7OI0 - chains L and A of the 11 polymer chains in the assembly; structure by electron microscopy, 2.76 A resolution.

# Chain L
Protein: 30S ribosomal protein S12
Source organism: Escherichia coli BW25113
Reference sequence: A0A4S5B3M5 (A0A4S5B3M5_ECOLI); residues 1-123 here correspond to UniProt positions 2-124 (UniProt number = residue number + 1)
Chain sequence (123 residues; numbered 1 to 123; the number before each row is that of its first residue):
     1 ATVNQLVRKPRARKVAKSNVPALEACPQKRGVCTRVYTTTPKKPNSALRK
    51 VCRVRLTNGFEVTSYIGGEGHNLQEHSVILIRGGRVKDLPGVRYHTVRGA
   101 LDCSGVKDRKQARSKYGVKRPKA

# Chain A
Molecule: 16S rRNA
Source organism: Escherichia coli BW25113
Sequence (1542 nucleotides; each row starts with the number of its first residue):
     1 AAAUUGAAGAGUUUGAUCAUGGCUCAGAUUGAACGCUGGCGGCAGGCCUA
    51 ACACAUGCAAGUCGAACGGUAACAGGAAGAAGCUUGCUUCUUUGCUGACG
   101 AGUGGCGGACGGGUGAGUAAUGUCUGGGAAACUGCCUGAUGGAGGGGGAU
   151 AACUACUGGAAACGGUAGCUAAUACCGCAUAACGUCGCAAGACCAAAGAG
   201 GGGGACCUUCGGGCCUCUUGCCAUCGGAUGUGCCCAGAUGGGAUUAGCUA
   251 GUAGGUGGGGUAACGGCUCACCUAGGCGACGAUCCCUAGCUGGUCUGAGA
   301 GGAUGACCAGCCACACUGGAACUGAGACACGGUCCAGACUCCUACGGGAG
   351 GCAGCAGUGGGGAAUAUUGCACAAUGGGCGCAAGCCUGAUGCAGCCAUGC
   401 CGCGUGUAUGAAGAAGGCCUUCGGGUUGUAAAGUACUUUCAGCGGGGAGG
   451 AAGGGAGUAAAGUUAAUACCUUUGCUCAUUGACGUUACCCGCAGAAGAAG
   501 CACCGGCUAACUCCGUGCCAGCAGCCGCGGUAAUACGGAGGGUGCAAGCG
   551 UUAAUCGGAAUUACUGGGCGUAAAGCGCACGCAGGCGGUUUGUUAAGUCA
   601 GAUGUGAAAUCCCCGGGCUCAACCUGGGAACUGCAUCUGAUACUGGCAAG
   651 CUUGAGUCUCGUAGAGGGGGGUAGAAUUCCAGGUGUAGCGGUGAAAUGCG
   701 UAGAGAUCUGGAGGAAUACCGGUGGCGAAGGCGGCCCCCUGGACGAAGAC
   751 UGACGCUCAGGUGCGAAAGCGUGGGGAGCAAACAGGAUUAGAUACCCUGG
   801 UAGUCCACGCCGUAAACGAUGUCGACUUGGAGGUUGUGCCCUUGAGGCGU
   851 GGCUUCCGGAGCUAACGCGUUAAGUCGACCGCCUGGGGAGUACGGCCGCA
   901 AGGUUAAAACUCAAAUGAAUUGACGGGGGCCCGCACAAGCGGUGGAGCAU
   951 GUGGUUUAAUUCGAUGCAACGCGAAGAACCUUACCUGGUCUUGACAUCCA
  1001 CGGAAGUUUUCAGAGAUGAGAAUGUGCCUUCGGGAACCGUGAGACAGGUG
  1051 CUGCAUGGCUGUCGUCAGCUCGUGUUGUGAAAUGUUGGGUUAAGUCCCGC
  1101 AACGAGCGCAACCCUUAUCCUUUGUUGCCAGCGGUCCGGCCGGGAACUCA
  1151 AAGGAGACUGCCAGUGAUAAACUGGAGGAAGGUGGGGAUGACGUCAAGUC
  1201 AUCAUGGCCCUUACGACCAGGGCUACACACGUGCUACAAUGGCGCAUACA
  1251 AAGAGAAGCGACCUCGCGAGAGCAAGCGGACCUCAUAAAGUGCGUCGUAG
  1301 UCCGGAUUGGAGUCUGCAACUCGACUCCAUGAAGUCGGAAUCGCUAGUAA
  1351 UCGUGGAUCAGAAUGCCACGGUGAAUACGUUCCCGGGCCUUGUACACACC
  1401 GCCCGUCACACCAUGGGAGUGGGUUGCAAAAGAAGUAGGUAGCUUAACCU
  1451 UCGGGAGGGCGCUUACCACUUUGUGAUUCAUGACUGGGGUGAAGUCGUAA
  1501 CAAGGUAACCGUAGGGGAACCUGCGGUUGGAUCACCUCCUUA
Unresolved in the structure: 1-6, 930-1387, 1398-1500, 1531-1542

# How chain L and chain A interact
Pairs across the interface (121; chain L residue first):
  Ala1(L) - G567(A)  base contact
  Ala1(L) - G568(A)  hydrogen bond to the base
  Ala1(L) - C882(A)  base contact
  Thr2(L) - C880(A)  phosphate contact
  Asn4(L) - G585(A)  sugar contact
  Asn4(L) - C879(A)  phosphate contact
  Asn4(L) - C880(A)  phosphate contact
  Gln5(L) - C880(A)  base contact
  Gln5(L) - G881(A)  hydrogen bond to the base
  Gln5(L) - C882(A)  hydrogen bond to the base
  Leu6(L) - C564(A)  phosphate contact
  Arg8(L) - C880(A)  salt bridge to the phosphate
  Arg8(L) - G881(A)  salt bridge to the phosphate
  Arg11(L) - U562(A)  sugar contact
  Arg11(L) - A563(A)  hydrogen bond to the base
  Arg11(L) - C564(A)  salt bridge to the phosphate
  Arg11(L) - G567(A)  hydrogen bond to the base
  Ala12(L) - U562(A)  hydrogen bond to the sugar
  Arg13(L) - G302(A)  hydrogen bond to the sugar
  Arg13(L) - A303(A)  sugar contact
  Arg13(L) - C556(A)  salt bridge to the phosphate
  Arg13(L) - U562(A)  sugar contact
  Lys14(L) - U561(A)  phosphate contact
  Lys14(L) - U562(A)  salt bridge to the phosphate
  Lys14(L) - U884(A)  sugar contact
  Lys17(L) - G885(A)  hydrogen bond to the base
  Lys17(L) - G886(A)  hydrogen bond to the base
  Lys17(L) - C912(A)  base contact
  Asn19(L) - A554(A)  phosphate contact
  Val20(L) - A553(A)  phosphate contact
  Val20(L) - A554(A)  phosphate contact
  Ala25(L) - A553(A)  sugar contact
  Ala25(L) - A554(A)  sugar contact
  Cys26(L) - A363(A)  hydrogen bond to the base
  Cys26(L) - A553(A)  hydrogen bond to the sugar
  Pro27(L) - A32(A)  base contact
  Pro27(L) - A33(A)  base contact
  Pro27(L) - A363(A)  base contact
  Pro27(L) - U552(A)  hydrogen bond to the sugar
  Pro27(L) - A553(A)  sugar contact
  Gln28(L) - A33(A)  hydrogen bond to the sugar
  Gln28(L) - C34(A)  sugar contact
  Gln28(L) - A363(A)  base contact
  Lys29(L) - G362(A)  phosphate contact
  Lys29(L) - A363(A)  salt bridge to the phosphate
  Arg30(L) - G362(A)  salt bridge to the phosphate
  Arg30(L) - A363(A)  salt bridge to the phosphate
  Asn45(L) - G527(A)  base contact
  Asn45(L) - C528(A)  hydrogen bond to the base
  Asn45(L) - G529(A)  base contact
  Ser46(L) - C518(A)  hydrogen bond to the sugar
  Ser46(L) - C519(A)  phosphate contact
  Ser46(L) - G529(A)  base contact
  Ala47(L) - C519(A)  hydrogen bond to the phosphate
  Ala47(L) - A520(A)  phosphate contact
  Ala47(L) - G521(A)  base contact
  Ala47(L) - G529(A)  base contact
  Leu48(L) - A520(A)  phosphate contact
  Arg49(L) - G521(A)  hydrogen bond to the base
  Arg49(L) - C522(A)  base contact
  Arg49(L) - A523(A)  base contact
  Lys50(L) - A520(A)  salt bridge to the phosphate
  Lys50(L) - G521(A)  salt bridge to the phosphate
  Thr57(L) - G362(A)  phosphate contact
  Thr57(L) - A363(A)  hydrogen bond to the phosphate
  Tyr65(L) - C522(A)  hydrogen bond to the phosphate
  Gly67(L) - C522(A)  phosphate contact
  Gly68(L) - G521(A)  phosphate contact
  Gly68(L) - C522(A)  hydrogen bond to the phosphate
  Glu69(L) - A520(A)  sugar contact
  Glu69(L) - G521(A)  hydrogen bond to the sugar
  Glu69(L) - C536(A)  hydrogen bond to the sugar
  Glu69(L) - G537(A)  sugar contact
  Leu80(L) - A363(A)  sugar contact
  Arg82(L) - U551(A)  sugar contact
  Arg82(L) - U552(A)  sugar contact
  Gly83(L) - U552(A)  hydrogen bond to the phosphate
  Gly83(L) - A553(A)  phosphate contact
  Arg85(L) - C525(A)  salt bridge to the phosphate
  Val86(L) - A523(A)  base contact
  Lys87(L) - A523(A)  base contact
  Lys87(L) - C525(A)  phosphate contact
  Lys87(L) - C526(A)  salt bridge to the phosphate
  Lys87(L) - G527(A)  base contact
  Pro90(L) - U911(A)  phosphate contact
  Pro90(L) - C912(A)  phosphate contact
  Gly91(L) - C912(A)  hydrogen bond to the phosphate
  Arg93(L) - U911(A)  salt bridge to the phosphate
  Arg93(L) - C912(A)  salt bridge to the phosphate
  Val97(L) - C34(A)  sugar contact
  Gly99(L) - G35(A)  sugar contact
  Arg109(L) - G537(A)  salt bridge to the phosphate
  Arg109(L) - G538(A)  salt bridge to the phosphate
  Lys110(L) - G538(A)  hydrogen bond to the phosphate
  Lys110(L) - A539(A)  phosphate contact
  Gln111(L) - G538(A)  hydrogen bond to the phosphate
  Gln111(L) - A539(A)  hydrogen bond to the phosphate
  Ala112(L) - A502(A)  phosphate contact
  Ala112(L) - C503(A)  phosphate contact
  Arg113(L) - C36(A)  hydrogen bond to the sugar
  Arg113(L) - C501(A)  salt bridge to the phosphate
  Arg113(L) - A502(A)  hydrogen bond to the phosphate
  Ser114(L) - G35(A)  hydrogen bond to the sugar
  Ser114(L) - C36(A)  sugar contact
  Ser114(L) - C501(A)  hydrogen bond to the phosphate
  Ser114(L) - A502(A)  hydrogen bond to the phosphate
  Lys115(L) - A502(A)  phosphate contact
  Lys115(L) - C503(A)  salt bridge to the phosphate
  Lys115(L) - G550(A)  sugar contact
  Lys115(L) - U551(A)  sugar contact
  Tyr116(L) - G35(A)  sugar contact
  Tyr116(L) - C522(A)  sugar contact
  Gly117(L) - G35(A)  phosphate contact
  Gly117(L) - C36(A)  phosphate contact
  Val118(L) - C36(A)  sugar contact
  Lys119(L) - C36(A)  salt bridge to the phosphate
  Lys119(L) - U37(A)  salt bridge to the phosphate
  Arg120(L) - C36(A)  phosphate contact
  Arg120(L) - U37(A)  hydrogen bond to the phosphate
  Arg120(L) - G500(A)  salt bridge to the phosphate
  Arg120(L) - C501(A)  salt bridge to the phosphate
Also at the interface, not in a pair above, chain L (62 interface residues in all): Lys9, Lys42, Pro44, Gly70, Gly84, Arg98, Ala100, Asp108, Lys122
Also at the interface, not in a pair above, chain A (53 interface residues in all): A759, A913

# Summary
62 residues of chain L face 53 of chain A across their interface; the contacts include 33 hydrogen bonds and
22 salt bridges. Among the polar pairs are Ala1(L)-G568(A), Gln5(L)-G881(A) and Gln5(L)-C882(A).
Here chain L is 30S ribosomal protein S12 and chain A is 16S rRNA, both from Escherichia coli BW25113. Entry
7OI0 (E.coli delta rbfA pre-30S ribosomal subunit class D) was determined by electron microscopy (same
publication as 7OE0 and 7OE1).
